PDB entry 6KJF | X-ray diffraction, 2.40 A resolution | chain B

# Chain B
Name: Pc15g00720 protein
From: Penicillium rubens Wisconsin 54-1255
UniProtKB: B6H6L7 (B6H6L7_PENRW); numbering as in UniProt (aligned over 1-399)
Sequence (400 residues; numbered 0 to 399; the number before each row is that of its first residue; numbering starts at 0):
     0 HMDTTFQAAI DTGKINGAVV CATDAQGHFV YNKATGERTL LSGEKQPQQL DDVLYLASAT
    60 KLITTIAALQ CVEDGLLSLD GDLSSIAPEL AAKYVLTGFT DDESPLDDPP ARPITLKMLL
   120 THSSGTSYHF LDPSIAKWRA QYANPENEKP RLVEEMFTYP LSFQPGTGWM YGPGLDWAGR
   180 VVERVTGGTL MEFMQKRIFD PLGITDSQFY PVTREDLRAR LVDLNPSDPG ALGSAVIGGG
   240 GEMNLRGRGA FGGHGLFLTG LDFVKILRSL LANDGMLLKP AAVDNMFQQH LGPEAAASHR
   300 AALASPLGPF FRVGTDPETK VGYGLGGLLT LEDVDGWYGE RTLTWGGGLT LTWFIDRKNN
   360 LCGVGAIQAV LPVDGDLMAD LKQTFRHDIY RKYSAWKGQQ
Construct notes: expression tag (0)
Ligand contacts:
  - tris-hydroxymethyl-methyl-ammonium (144), molecule 1: Leu95, Thr96, Gly97, Asp131, Ser133, Ser161, Phe162
  - tris-hydroxymethyl-methyl-ammonium (144), molecule 2: Pro104, Leu105, Asp106, Asp107, Pro108
  - tris-hydroxymethyl-methyl-ammonium (144), molecule 3: Lys116, Gln288, His289, Leu290, Gly291
  - Simvastatin acid (SIM): Ala56, Ser57, Lys60, Phe129, Leu130, Tyr170, Ile236, Gly238, Glu241, Met242, Gly252, His253, Phe309, Phe310, Trp344, Gly345, Gly346, Gly347, Leu348
UniProt features mapped onto this chain:
  - active site: Ser57 (Nucleophile), Lys60 (Proton acceptor), Tyr170 (Proton acceptor)
What the authors report for this chain:
  - catalytic residues: Lys60, Tyr170
  - mutagenesis - S57A, Y127A, W344K: abolished catalytic activity on lovastatin
  - mutagenesis - K60A, K60S, D106A, Y127F, W344F: decreased catalytic activity
  - mutagenesis - D106A: increased expression
  - mutagenesis - D106A (Tm change 1 degC): increased stability
  - mutagenesis - D131A: unchanged catalytic activity
  - mutagenesis - D131A: unchanged expression
  - mutagenesis - D131A (Tm change 3 degC): decreased stability
  - mutagenesis - Q140L: increased catalytic activity on lovastatin (citing earlier work)

# Overview
Bound to chain B: 3 copies of tris-hydroxymethyl-methyl-ammonium and Simvastatin acid. Curated annotation
(UniProt) lists 3 active-site residues. From the paper: catalytic residues Lys60 and Tyr170; K60A, K60S and
D106A, among others, reduce catalytic activity; 10 substitutions were tested in all.
Chain B is Pc15g00720 protein (Penicillium rubens Wisconsin 54-1255); the structure, lovastatin esterase PcEST
in complex with simvastatin, was determined by X-ray diffraction (same publication as 6KJC, 6KJD and 6KJE).
